Entry 6VAV (X-ray diffraction, 1.85 A resolution); this record covers chains C and D of the 4 polymer chains in the assembly.

Chain C (and D):
Name: Galactose-binding lectin
Organism: Arachis hypogaea
Notes: chain D of this document is another copy of the same molecule, construct and numbering; everything in this record applies to it too
UniProtKB: P02872 (LECG_ARAHY); residues 1-236 here correspond to UniProt positions 24-259 (UniProt number = residue number + 23)
Chain sequence (236 residues; row label = number of the first residue in the row):
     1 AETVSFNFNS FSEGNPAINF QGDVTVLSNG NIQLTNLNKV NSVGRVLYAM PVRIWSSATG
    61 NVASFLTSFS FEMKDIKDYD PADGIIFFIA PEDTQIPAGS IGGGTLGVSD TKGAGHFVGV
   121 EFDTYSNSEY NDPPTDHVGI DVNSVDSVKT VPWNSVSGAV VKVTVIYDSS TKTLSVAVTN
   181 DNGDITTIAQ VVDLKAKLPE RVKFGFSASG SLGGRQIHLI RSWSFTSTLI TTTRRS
Not modelled in the structure: 233-236
Residues lining bound ligands: QTY (N-[[1-[(3S,3aR,6S,6aR)-6-[4-[[[4-[[(2R,3R,4S,5R,6R)-6-(hydroxymethyl)-3,4,5-tris(oxidanyl)oxan-2-yl]amino]-4-oxidanylidene-butanoyl]amino]methyl]-1,2,3-triazol-1-yl]-2,3,3a,5,6,6a-hexahydrofuro[3,2-b]furan-3-yl]-1,2,3-triazol-4-yl]methyl]-N'-[(2R,3R,4S,5R,6R)-6-(hydroxymethyl)-3,4,5-tris(oxidanyl)oxan-2-yl]butanediamide): D78, D80, A82, D83, G103, G104, Y125, N127, E129, S211, L212, G213, G214
UniProt features mapped onto this chain:
  - binding site (Mn(2+)): E121, D123, D132, H137
  - binding site (Ca(2+)): D123, Y125, N127, D132
What the authors report for this chain:
  - binding site for QTY: D80, D83, G104, Y125, N127, S211, G213

How chain C and chain D interact:
Pairs across the interface (37):
  N9(C) with K74(D)
  S10(C) with K74(D)
  L27(C) with S28(D); N29(D)
  S28(C) with L27(D); Q33(D), hydrogen bond; L37(D); I217(D)
  N29(C) with L27(D); N29(D); N31(D); Q33(D); K74(D), hydrogen bond (backbone-side chain); I217(D); L219(D)
  G30(C) with K74(D)
  N31(C) with N29(D); K74(D)
  Q33(C) with S28(D), hydrogen bond; N29(D)
  L37(C) with S28(D)
  E72(C) with R221(D), salt bridge
  K74(C) with N9(D); S10(D); N29(D), hydrogen bond (side chain-backbone); G30(D); N31(D)
  G158(C) with R221(D), hydrogen bond (backbone-side chain)
  V160(C) with V160(D), hydrophobic; R221(D)
  I217(C) with S28(D); N29(D)
  L219(C) with N29(D)
  R221(C) with E72(D), salt bridge; G158(D), hydrogen bond (side chain-backbone); V160(D); R221(D)

Summary:
The chain C/chain D interface involves 16 residues from each chain, with 6 hydrogen bonds and 2 salt bridges.
Polar pairs include E72(C)-R221(D), S28(C)-Q33(D) and N29(C)-K74(D). Chain C binds compound QTY. The paper
reports a binding site for QTY at D80(C), D83(C) and G104(C) among others.
Chain C and chain D are both Galactose-binding lectin (Arachis hypogaea); the structure, Peanut lectin
complexed with divalent N-beta-D-galactopyranosyl-L-succinamoyl derivative (diNGS), was determined by X-ray
diffraction, deposited together with 6V95, 6VAW, 6VC3, 6VC4 and 6VGF.
